7DCU - chains B and D of the 5 polymer chains in the assembly; structure by X-ray diffraction, 1.75 A resolution.

# Chain B
Protein: Heat shock factor protein 2
From: Homo sapiens
Reference sequence: Q03933 (HSF2_HUMAN); residues 7-112 here = UniProt positions 7-112
Sequence (113 residues; row label = number of the first residue in the row; numbering starts at 0):
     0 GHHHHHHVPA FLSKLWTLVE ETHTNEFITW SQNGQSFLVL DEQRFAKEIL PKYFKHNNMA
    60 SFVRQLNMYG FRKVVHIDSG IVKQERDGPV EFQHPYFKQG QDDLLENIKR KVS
Disordered / not traced: 0-6, 81-84
Construct notes: expression tag (0-6)
Metal / ion sites: Na+: Leu-17, Val-18, Glu-20, Thr-23, Asn-24, Ile-27
What the authors report for this chain:
  - binding site for the 21-nt DNA strand (chain D): Arg-63, Asn-66, Arg-109, Lys-110, Ser-112
  - conformationally variable residues (order/disorder transition): His-75 to Glu-90
  - post-translational modification sites: Lys-82 (citing earlier work)

# Chain D
Molecule: 21-nt DNA strand
From: Homo sapiens
Sequence (21 nucleotides; each row starts with the number of its first residue; numbering starts at 0):
     0 TGCGTTCTAG AATATTCGCG G

# Chain B / chain D interface
Residue-residue contacts (18):
  Ala-9(B) / DG3(D)  phosphate contact
  Phe-10(B) / DG3(D)  hydrogen bond to the phosphate
  Phe-53(B) / DT4(D)  phosphate contact
  Lys-54(B) / DG3(D)  sugar contact
  Lys-54(B) / DT4(D)  hydrogen bond to the phosphate
  His-55(B) / DT4(D)  salt bridge to the phosphate
  His-55(B) / DT5(D)  phosphate contact
  Asn-57(B) / DT5(D)  phosphate contact
  Ser-60(B) / DT4(D)  sugar contact
  Ser-60(B) / DT5(D)  hydrogen bond to the phosphate
  Arg-63(B) / DT5(D)  base contact
  Gln-64(B) / DG3(D)  hydrogen bond to the phosphate
  Gln-64(B) / DT4(D)  base contact
  Tyr-68(B) / DC2(D)  sugar contact
  Tyr-68(B) / DG3(D)  hydrogen bond to the phosphate
  Arg-109(B) / DC2(D)  base contact
  Arg-109(B) / DG3(D)  salt bridge to the phosphate
  Arg-109(B) / DT4(D)  base contact
Also at the interface, not in a pair above, chain B (14 interface residues in all): Pro-8, Lys-110, Val-111
Also at the interface, not in a pair above, chain D (5 interface residues in all): DC6

# In short
The interface between chain B and chain D involves 14 residues on one side and 5 on the other, with 5 hydrogen
bonds and 2 salt bridges. Polar pairs include Phe-10(B)/DG3(D), Lys-54(B)/DT4(D) and Ser-60(B)/DT5(D). From
the paper: a binding site for the 21-nt DNA strand (chain D) at Arg-63(B), Asn-66(B) and Arg-109(B) among
others; a modification site at Lys-82(B).
Chain B is Heat shock factor protein 2 and chain D is a 21-nt DNA strand, both from Homo sapiens; the
structure, Crystal structure of HSF2 DNA-binding domain in complex with 3-site HSE DNA (21 bp), was determined
by X-ray diffraction, deposited together with 7DCJ, 7DCS and 7DCT.
